Entry 9KYY (electron microscopy, 6.90 A resolution (low resolution: residue-level contacts below are approximate; hydrogen-bond / salt-bridge calls are withheld)); this record covers chains A and C of the 3 polymer chains in the assembly.

== Chain A (and C) ==
Molecule: Scaffolding protein
From: Salmonella enterica subsp. enterica serovar Typhimurium
Notes: chain C of this document is another copy of the same molecule, construct and numbering; everything in this record applies to it too
Reference sequence: A0A0F7DHW3 (A0A0F7DHW3_SALTM); residues 1-303 here = UniProt positions 1-303
Chain sequence (303 residues; each row starts with the number of its first residue):
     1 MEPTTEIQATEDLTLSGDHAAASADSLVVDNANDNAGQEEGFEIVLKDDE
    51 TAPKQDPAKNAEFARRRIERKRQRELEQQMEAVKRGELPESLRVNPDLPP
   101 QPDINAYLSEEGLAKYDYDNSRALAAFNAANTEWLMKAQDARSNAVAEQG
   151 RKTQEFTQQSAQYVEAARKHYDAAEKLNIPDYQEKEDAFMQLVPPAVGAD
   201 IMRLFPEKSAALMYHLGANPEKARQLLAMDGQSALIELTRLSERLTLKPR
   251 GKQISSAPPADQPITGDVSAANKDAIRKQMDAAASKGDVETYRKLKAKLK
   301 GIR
Unresolved in the structure: 1-70, 246-303 (chain C: 1-67, 246-303)

== Interface between chain A and chain C ==
Pairs across the interface (25):
  Gln101(A) with Thr132(C); Leu135(C); Met136(C)
  Asp103(A) with Asn128(C)
  Ile104(A) with Ile104(C); Phe127(C); Asn131(C)
  Asn105(A) with Leu124(C); Phe127(C); Asn128(C)
  Leu108(A) with Leu124(C)
  Ser109(A) with Asn120(C); Leu124(C)
  Glu110(A) with Asp119(C); Asn120(C)
  Phe127(A) with Gln101(C)
  Trp134(A) with Leu135(C); Met136(C); Gln139(C)
  Leu135(A) with Leu135(C)
  Ala138(A) with Gln139(C)
  Gln139(A) with Arg142(C)
  Arg142(A) with Gln139(C); Arg142(C); Ser143(C)
Interface residues without a listed pair, chain A (14 interface residues in all): Asn131
Interface residues without a listed pair, chain C (16 interface residues in all): Ser121, Ala138

== Summary ==
14 residues of chain A and 16 residues of chain C are in contact.
Both chains are Scaffolding protein (Salmonella enterica subsp. enterica serovar Typhimurium). Entry 9KYY (The
scaffold trimer of phage P22) was determined by electron microscopy (same publication as 9JG6, 9JGA, 9KYV,
9KYW and 9KYX).
